Entry 2F1X (X-ray diffraction, 2.30 A resolution); this record covers chain A.

== Chain A ==
Molecule: Hausp/USP7
Organism: Homo sapiens
Notes: fragment: p53 peptide fusion with HAUSP N terminal
Reference sequence: chimeric construct of Q93009, P04637: residues 53-200 from Q93009 (UBP7_HUMAN) positions 53-200 (same numbers); residues 201-209 from P04637 positions 360-368 (UniProt number = residue number + 159)
Amino-acid sequence (161 residues; numbered 49 to 209; the number before each row is that of its first residue):
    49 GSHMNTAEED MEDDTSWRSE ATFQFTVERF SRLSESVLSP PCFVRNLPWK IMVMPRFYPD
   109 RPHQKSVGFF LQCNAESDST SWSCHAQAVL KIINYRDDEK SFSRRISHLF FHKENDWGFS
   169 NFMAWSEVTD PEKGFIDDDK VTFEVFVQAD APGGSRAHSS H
Not modelled in the structure: 49-62, 106-110, 205-209
Sequence notes: cloning artifact (49-52)
Swiss-Prot annotation at these positions:
  - region: H209 (Basic (repression of DNA-binding))

== Overview ==
Chain A is Hausp/USP7 (Homo sapiens); the structure, Crystal structure of the TRAF-like domain of HAUSP/USP7
bound to a p53 peptide, was determined by X-ray diffraction together with 2F1W, 2F1Y and 2F1Z from the same
study.
